6B2T - chains A and B; structure by X-ray diffraction, 2.80 A resolution.

== Chain A ==
Molecule: 3-oxoacyl-[ACP] synthase III
Organism: Xanthomonas campestris pv. campestris (strain ATCC 33913 / DSM 3586 / NCPPB 528 / LMG 568 / P 25)
Notes: EC 2.3.1.41
Reference sequence: Q8PDX2 (Q8PDX2_XANCP); residues 21-358 here correspond to UniProt positions 1-338 (UniProt number = residue number - 20)
Chain sequence (358 residues; each row starts with the number of its first residue):
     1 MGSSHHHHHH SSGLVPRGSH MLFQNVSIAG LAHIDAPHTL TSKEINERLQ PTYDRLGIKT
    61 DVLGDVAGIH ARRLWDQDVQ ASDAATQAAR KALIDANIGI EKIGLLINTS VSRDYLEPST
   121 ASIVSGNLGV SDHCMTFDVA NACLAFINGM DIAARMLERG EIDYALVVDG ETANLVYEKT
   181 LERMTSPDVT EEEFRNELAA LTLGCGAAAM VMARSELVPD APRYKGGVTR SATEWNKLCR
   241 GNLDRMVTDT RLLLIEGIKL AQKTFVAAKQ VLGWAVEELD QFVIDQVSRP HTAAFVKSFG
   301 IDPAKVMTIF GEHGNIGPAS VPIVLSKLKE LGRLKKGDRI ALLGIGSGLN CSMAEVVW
Not modelled in the structure: 1-13
Differences from the reference sequence: initiating methionine (1); expression tag (2-20); engineered mutation Asp285 (His265 in Q8PDX2)
Curated features (UniProtKB/Swiss-Prot):
  - active site: Glu117 (Proton acceptor), Cys143 (Acyl-thioester intermediate)
  - binding site (Mn(2+)): His38, Asp76

== Chain B ==
Molecule: 3-oxoacyl-[ACP] synthase III
Organism: Xanthomonas campestris pv. campestris (strain ATCC 33913 / DSM 3586 / NCPPB 528 / LMG 568 / P 25)
Notes: EC 2.3.1.41
Reference sequence: Q8PDX2 (Q8PDX2_XANCP); residues 21-358 here correspond to UniProt positions 1-338 (UniProt number = residue number - 20)
Chain sequence (358 residues; each row starts with the number of its first residue):
     1 MGSSHHHHHH SSGLVPRGSH MLFQNVSIAG LAHIDAPHTL TSKEINERLQ PTYDRLGIKT
    61 DVLGDVAGIH ARRLWDQDVQ ASDAATQAAR KALIDANIGI EKIGLLINTS VSRDYLEPST
   121 ASIVSGNLGV SDHCMTFDVA NACLAFINGM DIAARMLERG EIDYALVVDG ETANLVYEKT
   181 LERMTSPDVT EEEFRNELAA LTLGCGAAAM VMARSELVPD APRYKGGVTR SATEWNKLCR
   241 GNLDRMVTDT RLLLIEGIKL AQKTFVAAKQ VLGWAVEELD QFVIDQVSRP HTAAFVKSFG
   301 IDPAKVMTIF GEHGNIGPAS VPIVLSKLKE LGRLKKGDRI ALLGIGSGLN CSMAEVVW
Not modelled in the structure: 1-19
Modified / non-standard residues: Cys143 (S-hydroxycysteine; CSO)
Differences from the reference sequence: initiating methionine (1); expression tag (2-20); engineered mutation Asp285 (His265 in Q8PDX2)
Curated features (UniProtKB/Swiss-Prot):
  - active site: Glu117 (Proton acceptor), Cys143 (Acyl-thioester intermediate)
  - binding site (Mn(2+)): His38, Asp76

== Interface between chain A and chain B ==
Residue-residue contacts - 99 pairs, chain A then chain B:
  Met21(A) - Arg159(B)  hydrogen bond (backbone-side chain)
  Met21(A) - Gly160(B)
  Met21(A) - Glu161(B)
  Leu22(A) - Arg159(B)
  Phe23(A) - Arg159(B)
  Arg113(A) - Leu116(B)
  Arg113(A) - Ala140(B)
  Tyr115(A) - Arg240(B)
  Tyr115(A) - Gly241(B)
  Tyr115(A) - Asn242(B)
  Leu116(A) - Gly241(B)  hydrogen bond (backbone-backbone)
  Leu116(A) - Leu243(B)
  Glu117(A) - Val111(B)
  Glu117(A) - Ala142(B)
  Glu117(A) - Cys239(B)  hydrogen bond
  Glu117(A) - Arg240(B)
  Glu117(A) - Gly241(B)  hydrogen bond (backbone-backbone)
  Glu117(A) - Met246(B)
  Glu117(A) - Ser347(B)  hydrogen bond
  Pro118(A) - Asn236(B)
  Pro118(A) - Cys239(B)
  Pro118(A) - Arg240(B)
  Pro118(A) - Ser347(B)
  Ser119(A) - Ala140(B)
  Ser122(A) - Thr233(B)
  Ser122(A) - Asn236(B)
  Ser122(A) - Ser347(B)
  Ser122(A) - Gly348(B)
  Ser122(A) - Asn350(B)  hydrogen bond
  Ile123(A) - Asn236(B)
  Ser125(A) - Thr233(B)
  Gly126(A) - Thr233(B)  hydrogen bond (backbone-side chain)
  Gly126(A) - Asn236(B)
  Val130(A) - Thr233(B)
  Ser131(A) - Ser231(B)  hydrogen bond (backbone-side chain)
  Asp132(A) - Arg230(B)
  Asp132(A) - Ser231(B)  hydrogen bond (backbone-backbone)
  Asp132(A) - Lys263(B)  salt bridge
  His133(A) - Arg230(B)  hydrogen bond
  Cys134(A) - Ser231(B)  hydrogen bond (backbone-side chain)
  Met135(A) - Thr229(B)
  Thr136(A) - Asn141(B)  hydrogen bond (backbone-side chain)
  Thr136(A) - Asn350(B)  hydrogen bond
  Phe137(A) - Ala140(B)
  Phe137(A) - Asn141(B)
  Phe137(A) - Ile152(B)  hydrophobic
  Asp138(A) - Val139(B)
  Asp138(A) - Ala140(B)  hydrogen bond (backbone-backbone)
  Val139(A) - Phe137(B)  hydrophobic
  Val139(A) - Asp138(B)
  Ala140(A) - Arg113(B)
  Ala140(A) - Ser119(B)
  Ala140(A) - Phe137(B)
  Ala140(A) - Asp138(B)  hydrogen bond (backbone-backbone)
  Asn141(A) - Ser119(B)
  Asn141(A) - Thr136(B)  hydrogen bond (side chain-backbone)
  Asn141(A) - Phe137(B)
  Ala142(A) - Glu117(B)
  Ile152(A) - Phe137(B)  hydrophobic
  Arg155(A) - Met156(B)
  Arg155(A) - Arg159(B)
  Arg155(A) - Glu161(B)  salt bridge
  Met156(A) - Arg155(B)
  Glu158(A) - Arg159(B)  salt bridge
  Arg159(A) - Met21(B)  hydrogen bond (side chain-backbone)
  Arg159(A) - Leu22(B)
  Arg159(A) - Phe23(B)
  Arg159(A) - Glu158(B)  salt bridge
  Glu161(A) - Arg155(B)  salt bridge
  Thr229(A) - Met135(B)
  Arg230(A) - Asp132(B)
  Arg230(A) - His133(B)  hydrogen bond
  Ser231(A) - Ser131(B)  hydrogen bond (side chain-backbone)
  Ser231(A) - Asp132(B)  hydrogen bond (backbone-backbone)
  Ser231(A) - Cys134(B)  hydrogen bond (side chain-backbone)
  Thr233(A) - Ser122(B)
  Thr233(A) - Ser125(B)
  Thr233(A) - Gly126(B)
  Thr233(A) - Val130(B)
  Asn236(A) - Pro118(B)
  Asn236(A) - Ser122(B)
  Asn236(A) - Ile123(B)
  Asn236(A) - Gly126(B)
  Cys239(A) - Glu117(B)
  Cys239(A) - Pro118(B)
  Arg240(A) - Tyr115(B)  hydrogen bond
  Arg240(A) - Glu117(B)
  Arg240(A) - Pro118(B)
  Gly241(A) - Tyr115(B)
  Gly241(A) - Leu116(B)  hydrogen bond (backbone-backbone)
  Gly241(A) - Glu117(B)  hydrogen bond (backbone-backbone)
  Asn242(A) - Leu116(B)
  Leu243(A) - Leu116(B)
  Met246(A) - Glu117(B)
  Lys263(A) - Asp132(B)  salt bridge
  Ser347(A) - Glu117(B)  hydrogen bond
  Ser347(A) - Pro118(B)
  Gly348(A) - Ser122(B)
  Asn350(A) - Thr136(B)  hydrogen bond
Interface residues without a listed pair, chain A (52 interface residues in all): Val111, Cys143, Asn148, Gly160, Glu234
Interface residues without a listed pair, chain B (51 interface residues in all): Asn148, Glu234

== In short ==
52 residues of chain A face 51 of chain B across their interface; the contacts include 26 hydrogen bonds and 6
salt bridges. Polar pairs include Asp132(A)-Lys263(B), Arg155(A)-Glu161(B) and Glu158(A)-Arg159(B).
Chain A is 3-oxoacyl-[ACP] synthase III and chain B is 3-oxoacyl-[ACP] synthase III, both from Xanthomonas
campestris pv. campestris (strain ATCC 33913 / DSM 3586 / NCPPB 528 / LMG 568 / P 25); the structure, Crystal
structure of Xanthomonas campestris OleA H285D, was determined by X-ray diffraction (same publication as 6B2R
and 6B2S).
